3SLE - chains C and F of the 6 polymer chains in the assembly; structure by X-ray diffraction, 2.52 A resolution.

== Chain C ==
Molecule: Methylamine dehydrogenase light chain
Source organism: Paracoccus denitrificans
Notes: EC 1.4.99.3
UniProt: P22619 (DHML_PARDE); residues 1-131 here correspond to UniProt positions 58-188 (UniProt number = residue number + 57)
Chain sequence (137 residues; numbered 1 to 137; the number before each row is that of its first residue):
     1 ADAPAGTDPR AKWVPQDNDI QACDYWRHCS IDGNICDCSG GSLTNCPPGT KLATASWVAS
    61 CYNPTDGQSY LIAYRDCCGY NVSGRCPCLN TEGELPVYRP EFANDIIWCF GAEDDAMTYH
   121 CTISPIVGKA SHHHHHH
Not modelled in the structure: 1-6, 136-137
Sequence notes: expression tag (132-137)
Modified positions: Trp-57 (7-hydroxy-l-tryptophan; 0AF)
Disulfide bonds: Cys-23/Cys-88, Cys-29/Cys-61, Cys-36/Cys-121, Cys-38/Cys-86, Cys-46/Cys-77, Cys-78/Cys-109
UniProt features mapped onto this chain:
  - modified residue: Trp-57 (Tryptophylquinone)
  - cross-link: Trp-57 to Trp-108 (Tryptophan tryptophylquinone (Trp-Trp))

== Chain F ==
Molecule: Methylamine dehydrogenase heavy chain
Source organism: Paracoccus denitrificans
Notes: EC 1.4.99.3
UniProt: A1BB97 (A1BB97_PARDP); residues 2-386 here correspond to UniProt positions 33-417 (UniProt number = residue number + 31)
Chain sequence (385 residues; each row starts with the number of its first residue):
     2 DAPEAETQAQ ETQGQAAARA AAADLAAGQD DEPRILEAPA PDARRVYVND PAHFAAVTQQ
    62 FVIDGEAGRV IGMIDGGFLP NPVVADDGSF IAHASTVFSR IARGERTDYV EVFDPVTLLP
   122 TADIELPDAP RFLVGTYPWM TSLTPDGKTL LFYQFSPAPA VGVVDLEGKA FKRMLDVPDC
   182 YHIFPTAPDT FFMHCRDGSL AKVAFGTEGT PEITHTEVFH PEDEFLINHP AYSQKAGRLV
   242 WPTYTGKIHQ IDLSSGDAKF LPAVEALTEA ERADGWRPGG WQQVAYHRAL DRIYLLVDQR
   302 DEWRHKTASR FVVVLDAKTG ERLAKFEMGH EIDSINVSQD EKPLLYALST GDKTLYIHDA
   362 ESGEELRSVN QLGHGPQVIT TADMG
Not modelled in the structure: 2-10
Disulfide bonds: Cys-181/Cys-196

== Chain C / chain F interface ==
Pairs across the interface (65; chain C residue first):
  Asp-17(C) / Ala-23(F)
  Asn-18(C) / Gly-15(F)
  Asn-18(C) / Gln-16(F)
  Asn-18(C) / Ala-19(F)
  Asp-19(C) / Gly-15(F)
  Asp-19(C) / Gln-16(F)
  Asp-19(C) / Ala-19(F)
  Ile-20(C) / Gly-15(F)  hydrogen bond (backbone-backbone)
  Ile-20(C) / Ala-18(F)  hydrophobic
  Ile-20(C) / Ala-19(F)  hydrophobic
  Gln-21(C) / Gln-14(F)
  Gln-21(C) / Arg-70(F)
  Tyr-25(C) / Ala-19(F)  hydrophobic
  Arg-27(C) / Ala-22(F)
  Asp-37(C) / Arg-70(F)  salt bridge
  Cys-38(C) / Val-71(F)
  Ser-39(C) / Val-71(F)
  Ser-39(C) / Gly-73(F)
  Ser-39(C) / Met-74(F)
  Gly-40(C) / Leu-37(F)
  Gly-40(C) / Val-71(F)  hydrogen bond (backbone-backbone)
  Gly-40(C) / Ile-72(F)
  Gly-41(C) / Leu-37(F)
  Gly-41(C) / Arg-70(F)  hydrogen bond (backbone-side chain)
  Leu-43(C) / Ala-22(F)  hydrophobic
  Thr-44(C) / Pro-34(F)
  Asn-45(C) / Asp-32(F)
  Asn-45(C) / Glu-33(F)
  Asn-45(C) / Pro-34(F)
  Asn-45(C) / Arg-35(F)  hydrogen bond (side chain-backbone)
  Asn-45(C) / Leu-37(F)
  Cys-46(C) / Arg-35(F)  hydrogen bond (backbone-backbone)
  Cys-46(C) / Ile-36(F)
  Cys-46(C) / Leu-37(F)  hydrogen bond (backbone-backbone)
  Pro-47(C) / Ile-36(F)
  Pro-48(C) / Ile-36(F)  hydrophobic
  Pro-48(C) / Leu-37(F)
  Pro-48(C) / Ala-39(F)
  Pro-48(C) / Ile-72(F)
  Pro-48(C) / Thr-118(F)
  Pro-48(C) / Leu-119(F)  hydrophobic
  Gly-49(C) / Ile-36(F)
  Gly-49(C) / Thr-118(F)  hydrogen bond (backbone-backbone)
  Thr-50(C) / Ile-36(F)
  Lys-51(C) / Leu-120(F)
  Leu-52(C) / Pro-34(F)
  Leu-52(C) / Arg-35(F)
  Asn-63(C) / Leu-26(F)
  Tyr-70(C) / Leu-26(F)
  Arg-75(C) / Pro-34(F)
  Tyr-80(C) / Met-74(F)  hydrogen bond (side chain-backbone)
  Tyr-80(C) / Asp-76(F)
  Asn-81(C) / Asp-76(F)  hydrogen bond (backbone-side chain)
  Val-82(C) / Gln-60(F)  hydrogen bond (backbone-side chain)
  Ser-83(C) / Gln-60(F)  hydrogen bond (backbone-side chain)
  Ser-83(C) / Met-74(F)
  Gly-84(C) / Gln-372(F)
  Arg-85(C) / Val-71(F)
  Arg-85(C) / Val-370(F)
  Arg-85(C) / Asn-371(F)  hydrogen bond
  Arg-85(C) / Gln-372(F)
  Cys-86(C) / Gln-372(F)  hydrogen bond (backbone-side chain)
  Pro-87(C) / Gln-372(F)
  His-120(C) / Met-74(F)
  Ile-126(C) / Leu-26(F)  hydrophobic
Also at the interface, not in a pair above, chain C (38 interface residues in all): Trp-26, Ser-42, Ile-123
Also at the interface, not in a pair above, chain F (35 interface residues in all): Thr-13, Glu-38, Val-58, Phe-62, Ile-75, Val-117, Leu-373

== Overview ==
38 residues of chain C and 35 residues of chain F are in contact; the contacts include 13 hydrogen bonds and 1
salt bridge. Polar contacts include Asp-37(C)/Arg-70(F), Gly-41(C)/Arg-70(F) and Asn-45(C)/Arg-35(F).
Chain C is Methylamine dehydrogenase light chain and chain F is Methylamine dehydrogenase heavy chain, both
from Paracoccus denitrificans; the structure, Crystal Structure of the P107C-MauG/pre-Methylamine
Dehydrogenase Complex, was determined by X-ray diffraction together with 3SJL from the same study.
